4DSH - chain A; structure by X-ray diffraction, 2.25 A resolution.

# Chain A
Name: UDP-galactopyranose mutase
Organism: Trypanosoma cruzi
Notes: EC 5.4.99.9
Reference sequence: Q4E1W2 (Q4E1W2_TRYCC); residues 1-480 here = UniProt positions 1-480
Amino-acid sequence (484 residues; row label = number of the first residue in the row; numbers below 1 keep their minus sign (Ala-2 is residue -2)):
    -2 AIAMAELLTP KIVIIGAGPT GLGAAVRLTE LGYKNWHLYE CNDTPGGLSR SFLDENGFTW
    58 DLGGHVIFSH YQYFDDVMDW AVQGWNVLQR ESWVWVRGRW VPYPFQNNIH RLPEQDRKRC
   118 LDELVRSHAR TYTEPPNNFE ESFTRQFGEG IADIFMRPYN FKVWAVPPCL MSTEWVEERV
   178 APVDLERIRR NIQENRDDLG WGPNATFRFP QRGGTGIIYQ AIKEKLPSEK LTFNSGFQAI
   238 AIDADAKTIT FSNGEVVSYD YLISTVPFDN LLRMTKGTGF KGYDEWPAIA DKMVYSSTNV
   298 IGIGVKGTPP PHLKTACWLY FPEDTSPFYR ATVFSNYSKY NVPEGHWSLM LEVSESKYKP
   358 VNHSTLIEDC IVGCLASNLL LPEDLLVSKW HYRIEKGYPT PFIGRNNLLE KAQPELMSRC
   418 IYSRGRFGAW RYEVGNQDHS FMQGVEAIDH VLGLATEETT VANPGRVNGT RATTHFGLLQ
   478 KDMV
Not modelled in the structure: -2 to 3, 477-481
Differences from the reference sequence: expression tag (-2 to 0); cloning artifact (481)
Residues lining bound ligands:
  - dihydroflavine-adenine dinucleotide (FDA): Ile12, Gly13, Ala14, Gly15, Pro16, Thr17, Gly18, Tyr36, Glu37, Cys38, Asn39, Gly43, Gly44, Leu45, Ser46, Leu59, Gly60, Gly61, His62, Val63, Phe65, Phe234, Gln235, Ala236, Thr262, Val263, Pro264, Met271, Thr295, Tyr326, Arg327, Glu349, Ile391, Gly394, Tyr395, Gly422, Arg423, Gly432, Asn433, Gln434, Asp435, Ser437
  - UDP (uridine-5'-diphosphate): Val91, Tyr100, Pro101, Phe102, Gln103, Phe136, Phe152, Met153, Tyr156, Asn157, Val160, Trp161, Trp172, Arg176, Val177, Ala178, Tyr317, Arg327, Tyr395, Tyr429
From the paper describing this entry:
  - binding site for UDP: Tyr100, Phe102, Gln103, Phe152, Asn157, Trp161, Arg327
  - conformationally variable residues (loop rearrangement, side-chain flip): Asp58, Gly60 to His62, Thr212, Met347, Gln434
  - binding site for dihydroflavine-adenine dinucleotide: Gly61, His62
  - contacts within the chain: Asp58-Thr212 (hydrogen bond), Ser48-Asp58 (hydrogen bond)
  - mutagenesis - G61A, G61P, H62A: decreased catalytic activity

# Summary
Ligands of chain A: UDP and dihydroflavine-adenine dinucleotide. The paper reports a binding site for UDP at
Tyr100, Phe102 and Gln103 among others; G61A, G61P and H62A reduce catalytic activity.
Chain A is UDP-galactopyranose mutase (Trypanosoma cruzi); the structure, Crystal structure of reduced
UDP-Galactopyranose mutase, was determined by X-ray diffraction together with 4DSG from the same study.
